PDB entry 5JM8 | X-ray diffraction, 2.20 A resolution | chains A and E of the 4 polymer chains in the assembly

== Chain A (and E) ==
Molecule: Aerobactin synthase IucA
Organism: Klebsiella pneumoniae subsp. pneumoniae
Notes: chain E of this document is another copy of the same molecule, construct and numbering; everything in this record applies to it too
UniProt: A0A0X9V8F4 (A0A0X9V8F4_KLEPN); numbering as in UniProt (aligned over 1-574)
Amino-acid sequence (576 residues; row label = number of the first residue in the row; numbers below 1 keep their minus sign (Gly-1 is residue -1)):
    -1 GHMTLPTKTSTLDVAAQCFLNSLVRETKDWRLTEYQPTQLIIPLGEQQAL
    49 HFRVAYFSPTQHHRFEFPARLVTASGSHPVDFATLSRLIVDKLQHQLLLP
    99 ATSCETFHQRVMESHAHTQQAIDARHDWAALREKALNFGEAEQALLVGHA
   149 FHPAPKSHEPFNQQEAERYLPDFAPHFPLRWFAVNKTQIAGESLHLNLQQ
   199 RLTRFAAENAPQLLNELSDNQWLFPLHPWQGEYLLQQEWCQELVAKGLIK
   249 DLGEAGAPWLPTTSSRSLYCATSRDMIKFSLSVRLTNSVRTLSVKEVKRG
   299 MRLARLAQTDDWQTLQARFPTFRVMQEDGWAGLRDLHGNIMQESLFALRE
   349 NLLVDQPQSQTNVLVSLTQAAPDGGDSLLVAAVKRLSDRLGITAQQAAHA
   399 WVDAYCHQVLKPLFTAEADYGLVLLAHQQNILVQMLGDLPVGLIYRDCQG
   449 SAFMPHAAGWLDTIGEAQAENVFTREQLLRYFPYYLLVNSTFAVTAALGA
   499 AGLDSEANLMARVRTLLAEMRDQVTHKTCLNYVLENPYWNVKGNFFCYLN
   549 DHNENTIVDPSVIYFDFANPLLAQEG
Disordered / not traced: -1 to 8, 550-557, 573-574 (chain E: -1 to 8, 550-561, 573-574)
Construct notes: expression tag (-1 to 0)
Ion coordination: Mg2+: Gln427, Asn428, Asp445 (together with ATP)
Residues lining bound ligands: ATP (adenosine-5'-triphosphate): Leu143, Gly146, His147, Pro153, Thr261, Ser262, Arg264, Ser265, Lys276, Leu283, Thr284, Arg288, Arg347, Val363, His425, Gln426, Gln427, Asn428, Arg444, Asp445, Gln447, Asn487
Reported in the primary citation:
  - binding site for ATP: His147, Ser262, Arg264, Ser265, Lys276, Arg288, Arg347, His425, Asn487
  - conformationally variable residues (order/disorder transition, side-chain flip): Val281 to Arg288, His425
  - Mg2+ coordination: Gln427, Asn428, Asp445
  - binding site for ATP: Thr284 (proposed by the authors, not directly observed)
  - binding site for ATP: Gln447 (from molecular simulation)

== How chain A and chain E interact ==
Residue-residue contacts - 30 pairs, chain A then chain E:
  Gln311(A) - Gly389(E)  hydrogen bond (side chain-backbone)
  Gln311(A) - Ile390(E)
  Gln311(A) - Thr391(E)
  Gln311(A) - Gln394(E)
  Gln314(A) - Leu388(E)
  Gln314(A) - Ile390(E)
  Ala315(A) - Ile390(E)
  Ala315(A) - Gln394(E)
  Ala315(A) - Ala398(E)
  Pro318(A) - Leu388(E)
  Pro318(A) - Leu437(E)  hydrophobic
  Thr319(A) - Leu437(E)
  Arg321(A) - Arg387(E)  hydrogen bond (side chain-backbone)
  Arg321(A) - Leu388(E)
  Arg387(A) - Arg321(E)
  Leu388(A) - Gln314(E)
  Leu388(A) - Pro318(E)
  Leu388(A) - Arg321(E)
  Gly389(A) - Gln311(E)  hydrogen bond (backbone-side chain)
  Ile390(A) - Gln311(E)
  Ile390(A) - Ala315(E)
  Thr391(A) - Gln311(E)
  Gln394(A) - Gln311(E)
  Ala398(A) - Ala315(E)
  Gln432(A) - Leu434(E)
  Leu434(A) - Gln432(E)
  Leu434(A) - Val439(E)  hydrophobic
  Leu437(A) - Pro318(E)  hydrophobic
  Leu437(A) - Thr319(E)
  Val439(A) - Leu434(E)  hydrophobic
Interface residues without a listed pair, chain A (18 interface residues in all): Thr312
Interface residues without a listed pair, chain E (18 interface residues in all): Thr312

== Overview ==
The chain A/chain E interface involves 18 residues from each chain; the contacts include 3 hydrogen bonds.
Among the polar pairs are Gln311(A)-Gly389(E) and Arg321(A)-Arg387(E). Chain A binds ATP. From the paper: a
binding site for ATP at His147(A), Ser262(A) and Arg264(A) among others; Mg2+ coordination by Gln427(A),
Asn428(A) and Asp445(A).
Chain A and chain E are both Aerobactin synthase IucA (Klebsiella pneumoniae subsp. pneumoniae); the
structure, The structure of ATP-bound aerobactin synthetase IucA from a hypervirulent pathotype of Klebsiella
pneumoniae, was determined by X-ray diffraction (same publication as 5JM7).
